9J2F - chains M and 3 of the 54 polymer chains in the assembly; structure by electron microscopy, 2.20 A resolution.

Chain M:
Molecule: Reaction center protein M chain
Organism: Blastochloris tepida
UniProtKB: A0A348FW73 (A0A348FW73_9HYPH); residues 0-331 here correspond to UniProt positions 1-332 (UniProt number = residue number + 1)
Sequence (332 residues; row label = number of the first residue in the row; numbering starts at 0):
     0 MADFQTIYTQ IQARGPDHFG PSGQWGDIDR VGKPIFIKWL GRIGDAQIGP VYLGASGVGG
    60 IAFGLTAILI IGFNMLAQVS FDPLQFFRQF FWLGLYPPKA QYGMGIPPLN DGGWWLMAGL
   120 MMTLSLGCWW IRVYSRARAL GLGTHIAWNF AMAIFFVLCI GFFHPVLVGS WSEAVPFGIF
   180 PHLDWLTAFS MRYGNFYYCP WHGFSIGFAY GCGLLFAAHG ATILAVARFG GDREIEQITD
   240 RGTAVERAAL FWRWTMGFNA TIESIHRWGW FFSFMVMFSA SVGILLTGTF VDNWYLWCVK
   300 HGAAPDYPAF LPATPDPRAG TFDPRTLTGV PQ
Not modelled in the structure: 0

Chain 3:
Molecule: Antenna complex alpha/beta subunit domain-containing protein
Organism: Blastochloris tepida
UniProtKB: A0A348FW71 (A0A348FW71_9HYPH); residues 0-68 here correspond to UniProt positions 1-69 (UniProt number = residue number + 1)
Sequence (69 residues; each row starts with the number of its first residue; numbering starts at 0):
     0 MANENPRSAS WKLWLILDPR RVLTALFIYL TVIALLIHFG LLSTNRLNWW EFQRGLPAAS
    60 LVVVPPAVG
Not modelled in the structure: 0-6, 57-68

How chain M and chain 3 interact:
Contacting residue pairs (25; chain M residue first):
  Ile27(M) with Arg19(3); Arg20(3), hydrogen bond (backbone-side chain)
  Asp28(M) with Arg19(3), salt bridge; Arg20(3), salt bridge
  Ala54(M) with Ile27(3)
  Gly58(M) with Ile27(3)
  Ala61(M) with Ile27(3), hydrophobic
  Phe62(M) with Val31(3), hydrophobic
  Thr65(M) with Val31(3); Leu35(3)
  Ile69(M) with Leu35(3), hydrophobic
  Ile105(M) with Phe38(3), hydrophobic; Leu41(3); Ser42(3)
  Pro106(M) with Ser42(3), hydrogen bond (backbone-side chain)
  Pro107(M) with Ser42(3)
  Leu108(M) with Ser42(3), hydrogen bond (backbone-backbone)
  Gly112(M) with Ser42(3)
  Met116(M) with Leu35(3); Gly39(3)
  Leu119(M) with Phe38(3), hydrophobic
  Met120(M) with Val31(3); Leu34(3), hydrophobic; Leu35(3), hydrophobic
  Leu123(M) with Leu34(3), hydrophobic
Other interface residues (no listed pair), chain M (20 interface residues in all): Val30, Leu52, Val57
Other interface residues (no listed pair), chain 3 (15 interface residues in all): Thr23, Ala24, Thr30, Trp49, Arg53

Overview:
20 residues of chain M and 15 residues of chain 3 are in contact; the contacts include 3 hydrogen bonds and 2
salt bridges. Among the polar pairs are Asp28(M)-Arg19(3), Asp28(M)-Arg20(3) and Ile27(M)-Arg20(3).
Here chain M is Reaction center protein M chain and chain 3 is Antenna complex alpha/beta subunit
domain-containing protein, both from Blastochloris tepida. Entry 9J2F (Structure of photosynthetic LH1-RC
complex from the purple bacterium Blastochloris tepida) was determined by electron microscopy.
